Entry 7L2T (electron microscopy, 3.08 A resolution); this record covers chains A and B of the 6 polymer chains in the assembly.

# Chain A (and B)
Name: Transient receptor potential cation channel subfamily V member 1
From: Rattus norvegicus
Notes: chain B of this document is another copy of the same molecule, construct and numbering; everything in this record applies to it too
UniProtKB: O35433 (TRPV1_RAT); residue numbers follow UniProt; this construct covers 110-603, 627-764
Chain sequence (637 residues; row label = number of the first residue in the row; note: 23 numbers in that range are skipped by the numbering (no residue carries them; nothing is unmodelled there)):
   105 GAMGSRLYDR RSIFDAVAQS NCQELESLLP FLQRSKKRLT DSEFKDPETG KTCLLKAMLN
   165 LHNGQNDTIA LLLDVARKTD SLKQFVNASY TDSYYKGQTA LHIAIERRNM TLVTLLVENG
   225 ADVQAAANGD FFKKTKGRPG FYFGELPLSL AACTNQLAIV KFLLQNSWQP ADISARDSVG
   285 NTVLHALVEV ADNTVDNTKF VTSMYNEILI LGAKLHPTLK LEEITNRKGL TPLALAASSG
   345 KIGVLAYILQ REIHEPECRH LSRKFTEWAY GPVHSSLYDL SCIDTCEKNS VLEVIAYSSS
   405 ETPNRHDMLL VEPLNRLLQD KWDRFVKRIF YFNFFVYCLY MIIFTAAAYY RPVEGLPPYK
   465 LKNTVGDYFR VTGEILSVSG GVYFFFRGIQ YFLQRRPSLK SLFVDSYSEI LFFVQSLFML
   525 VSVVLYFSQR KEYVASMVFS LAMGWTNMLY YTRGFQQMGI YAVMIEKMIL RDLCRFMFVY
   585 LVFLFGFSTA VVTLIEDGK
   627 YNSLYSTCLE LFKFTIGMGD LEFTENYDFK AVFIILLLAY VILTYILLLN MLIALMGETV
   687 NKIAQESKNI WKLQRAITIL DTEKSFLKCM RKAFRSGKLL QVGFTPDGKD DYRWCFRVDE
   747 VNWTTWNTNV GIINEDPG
Disordered / not traced: 105-151, 752-764 (chain B: 105-149, 239-241, 752-764)
Cystine bridges: Cys386-Cys390
Differences from the reference sequence: expression tag (105-109)
Metal / ion sites: Na+: Gly643 (shared with Gly643(B) of chain B; 1 residue of chain C; 1 residue of chain D)
Residues lining bound ligands:
  - 65I ((9R,12R)-15-amino-12-hydroxy-6,12-dioxo-7,11,13-trioxa-12lambda~5~-phosphapentadecan-9-yl undecanoate): Met581, Leu585, Leu588, Leu630, Tyr631, Cys634, Leu635, Phe638
  - XJ7 ((2S)-1-(butanoyloxy)-3-{[(R)-hydroxy{[(1r,2R,3S,4S,5R,6S)-2,3,4,5,6-pentahydroxycyclohexyl]oxy}phosphoryl]oxy}propan-2-yl tridecanoate): Arg409, Asp509, Ser510, Tyr511, Ser512, Leu515, Met547, Thr550, Asn551, Leu553, Tyr554, Arg557, Glu570, Lys571, Ile696, Leu699, Gln700, Ile703
Curated features (UniProtKB/Swiss-Prot):
  - region: Glu684 to Phe712 (AD)
  - motif: Gly643 to Asp646 (Selectivity filter)
  - binding site (ATP): Arg115, Lys155, Lys160, Asn164, Tyr199 to Gln202, Glu210, Arg211
  - binding site (resiniferatoxin): Tyr511, Ser512, Thr550, Arg557
  - binding site (Na(+)): Gly643
  - binding site (Ca(2+)): Asp646
  - modified residue: Ser116 (Phosphoserine), Thr144 (Phosphothreonine), Thr370 (Phosphothreonine), Ser502 (Phosphoserine), Thr704 (Phosphothreonine)
  - mutagenesis: Arg114 (R114E: Abolishes capsaicin-evoked current and binding to resiniferatoxin; Abolishes sensitivity to acid), Arg115 (R115D: Abolishes capsaicin-evoked current and binding to resiniferatoxin), Ser116 (S116A: Abolishes phosphorylation by PKCM and enhances channel response to capsaicin by PKCM), Lys155 (K155A: Abolishes ATP binding. Abolishes CALM binding. Impairs normal desensitization by repeated exposure to capsaicin), Lys160 (K160A: Abolishes ATP binding. Abolishes CALM binding), Tyr199 (Y199A: Strongly reduces affinity for ATP; when associated with A-202), Gln202 (Q202A: Strongly reduces affinity for ATP; when associated with A-199), Ser502 (S502A: Largely reduces PMA enhancement of capsaicin-evoked currents, but no effect on direct activation by PMA. Loss of activation by capsaicin and loss of vanilloid binding ...), Tyr511 (Y511A: Loss of sensitivity to capsaicin), Met547 (M547L: Reduces binding to resiniferatoxin), Thr550 (T550I: Reduces sensitivity to capsaicin 10-fold; no effect on sensitivity to resiniferatoxin. Reduces binding to resiniferatoxin), Glu636 (E636K: Abolishes channel activity. Restored channel activity; when associated with E-639; E636Q: Slight modification of pore attributes), 7 further mutagenesis entries in UniProt
What the authors report for this chain:
  - Na+ coordination: Gly643
  - conformationally variable residues (register shift, side-chain flip): Gly643, Leu678, Ile679, Met682
  - binding site for Na+: Gly643

# Interface between chain A and chain B
Pairs across the interface (63; chain A residue first):
  Glu210(A) - Tyr374(B)  hydrogen bond
  Phe235(A) - Tyr374(B)  hydrophobic
  Phe236(A) - Tyr374(B)
  Pro243(A) - Trp372(B)  hydrophobic
  Phe245(A) - Tyr374(B)  hydrophobic
  Phe245(A) - Pro376(B)  hydrophobic
  Phe245(A) - Val377(B)  hydrophobic
  Phe247(A) - Tyr374(B)
  Cys257(A) - Trp749(B)
  Val294(A) - Trp749(B)
  Asp296(A) - Trp749(B)  hydrogen bond
  Asp300(A) - Thr750(B)
  Asn301(A) - Trp749(B)
  Phe304(A) - Trp749(B)  hydrophobic
  Arg579(A) - Gln561(B)
  Arg579(A) - Met562(B)
  Phe580(A) - Tyr565(B)
  Phe582(A) - Met562(B)  hydrophobic
  Val583(A) - Leu553(B)  hydrophobic
  Val583(A) - Met562(B)  hydrophobic
  Val583(A) - Tyr565(B)  hydrophobic
  Val586(A) - Trp549(B)
  Phe587(A) - Thr550(B)
  Phe587(A) - Leu553(B)  hydrophobic
  Phe589(A) - Trp549(B)  hydrophobic
  Gly590(A) - Trp549(B)
  Thr593(A) - Thr449(B)
  Thr593(A) - Trp549(B)
  Ala594(A) - Val542(B)
  Val596(A) - Tyr453(B)  hydrophobic
  Thr597(A) - Ala452(B)
  Thr597(A) - Arg455(B)  hydrogen bond (backbone-side chain)
  Thr597(A) - Met541(B)
  Leu598(A) - Arg455(B)
  Glu600(A) - Tyr453(B)
  Glu600(A) - Arg455(B)  salt bridge
  Glu600(A) - Val457(B)
  Gly645(A) - Met644(B)
  Asp646(A) - Met644(B)
  Leu647(A) - Lys639(B)  hydrogen bond (backbone-side chain)
  Leu647(A) - Ile642(B)  hydrophobic
  Leu647(A) - Met644(B)
  Phe655(A) - Lys535(B)
  Val658(A) - Phe543(B)  hydrophobic
  Ile660(A) - Tyr631(B)
  Leu662(A) - Phe543(B)  hydrophobic
  Leu664(A) - Phe638(B)  hydrophobic
  Tyr671(A) - Ile642(B)  hydrophobic
  Ile672(A) - Ile573(B)  hydrophobic
  Ile672(A) - Leu577(B)  hydrophobic
  Leu675(A) - Met677(B)  hydrophobic
  Leu675(A) - Leu678(B)  hydrophobic
  Leu675(A) - Leu681(B)  hydrophobic
  Asn676(A) - Tyr565(B)
  Asn676(A) - Met568(B)
  Asn676(A) - Ile569(B)
  Asn676(A) - Met572(B)
  Ile679(A) - Met572(B)  hydrophobic
  Ile679(A) - Leu681(B)  hydrophobic
  Ile679(A) - Met682(B)  hydrophobic
  Ile679(A) - Glu684(B)
  Ile679(A) - Thr685(B)
  Met682(A) - Met682(B)  hydrophobic
Also at the interface, not in a pair above, chain A (53 interface residues in all): Gln202, Gly244, Phe591, Asn628, Ser629, Leu630, Phe640, Gly643, Glu648, Ile661, Val667, Leu673, Ala680
Also at the interface, not in a pair above, chain B (44 interface residues in all): Val538, Ala539, Leu545, Ala546, Leu635, Gly643, Asp745

# Summary
The interface between chain A and chain B involves 53 residues on one side and 44 on the other, with 4
hydrogen bonds and 1 salt bridge. Among the polar pairs are Glu600(A)-Arg455(B), Glu210(A)-Tyr374(B) and
Asp296(A)-Trp749(B). The paper reports a binding site for Na+ at Gly643(A); Na+ coordination by Gly643(A).
Chain A and chain B are both Transient receptor potential cation channel subfamily V member 1 (Rattus
norvegicus); the structure, cryo-EM structure of DkTx-bound minimal TRPV1 in partial open state, was
determined by electron microscopy, deposited together with 7L2M, 7L2R and 7L2U.
